PDB entry 6HRE | electron microscopy, 3.20 A resolution | chains E and F of the 6 polymer chains in the assembly

[Chain E (and F)]
Protein: Microtubule-associated protein tau
Organism: Homo sapiens
Notes: chain F of this document is another copy of the same molecule, construct and numbering; everything in this record applies to it too
UniProtKB: P10636 (TAU_HUMAN), isoform P10636-8; residues 1-441 here = UniProt positions 1-441
Chain sequence (441 residues; row label = number of the first residue in the row):
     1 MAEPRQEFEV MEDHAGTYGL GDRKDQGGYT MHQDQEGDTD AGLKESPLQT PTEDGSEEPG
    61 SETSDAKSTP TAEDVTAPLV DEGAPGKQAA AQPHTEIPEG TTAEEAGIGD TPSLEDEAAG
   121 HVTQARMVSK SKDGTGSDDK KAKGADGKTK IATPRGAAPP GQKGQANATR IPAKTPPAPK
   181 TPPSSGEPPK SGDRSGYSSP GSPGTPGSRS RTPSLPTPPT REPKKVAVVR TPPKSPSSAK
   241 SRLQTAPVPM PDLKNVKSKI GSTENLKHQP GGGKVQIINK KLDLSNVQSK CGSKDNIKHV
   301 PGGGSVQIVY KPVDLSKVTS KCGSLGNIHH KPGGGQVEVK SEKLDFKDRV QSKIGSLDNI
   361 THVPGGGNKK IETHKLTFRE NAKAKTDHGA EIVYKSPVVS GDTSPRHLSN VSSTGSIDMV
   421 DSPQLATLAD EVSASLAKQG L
Unresolved in the structure: 1-303, 381-441
Swiss-Prot annotation at these positions:
  - site (Not glycated): Lys-24, Lys-44, Lys-67
  - modified residue: Ala-2 (N-acetylalanine), Tyr-18 (Phosphotyrosine), Tyr-29 (Phosphotyrosine), Ser-46 (Phosphoserine), Ser-61 (Phosphoserine), Thr-69 (Phosphothreonine), Thr-71 (Phosphothreonine), Thr-111 (Phosphothreonine), Ser-214 (Phosphoserine)
  - glycosylation (N-linked (Glc) (glycation) lysine): Lys-87, Lys-383
  - cross-link: Lys-44 (Glycyl lysine isopeptide (Lys-Gly) (interchain with G-Cter in ubiquitin))
  - natural variant: Arg-5 (R5H: In FTD1; R5L: In PSNP1)

[Interface between chain E and chain F]
Contacting residue pairs (8):
  Lys-331(E) with Gln-336(F), hydrogen bond (backbone-side chain)
  Gly-333(E) with Gly-334(F)
  Gly-334(E) with Gly-334(F)
  Gly-335(E) with Gly-333(F)
  Gln-336(E) with Lys-331(F); Pro-332(F); Gly-333(F)
  Glu-338(E) with Lys-331(F), salt bridge
Interface residues without a listed pair, chain F (6 interface residues in all): Gly-335
The authors on this interface:
  - residue pairs: Lys-331(F)/Glu-338(E)

[In short]
The chain E/chain F interface involves 6 residues from each chain, with 1 hydrogen bond and 1 salt bridge.
Among the polar pairs are Glu-338(E)/Lys-331(F) and Lys-331(E)/Gln-336(F). The authors report a contact
between Lys-331(F) and Glu-338(E).
Chain E and chain F are both Microtubule-associated protein tau (Homo sapiens); the structure, Paired helical
filament from sporadic Alzheimer's disease brain, was determined by electron microscopy (same publication as
6HRF).
